3TTT - chains A and D of the 4 polymer chains in the assembly; structure by X-ray diffraction, 1.58 A resolution.

# Chain A (and D)
Name: Catalase HPII
From: Escherichia coli
Notes: EC 1.11.1.6; chain D of this document is another copy of the same molecule, construct and numbering; everything in this record applies to it too
UniProt: P21179 (CATE_ECOLI); residue numbers follow UniProt; this construct covers 1-753
Chain sequence (753 residues; numbered 1 to 753; the number before each row is that of its first residue):
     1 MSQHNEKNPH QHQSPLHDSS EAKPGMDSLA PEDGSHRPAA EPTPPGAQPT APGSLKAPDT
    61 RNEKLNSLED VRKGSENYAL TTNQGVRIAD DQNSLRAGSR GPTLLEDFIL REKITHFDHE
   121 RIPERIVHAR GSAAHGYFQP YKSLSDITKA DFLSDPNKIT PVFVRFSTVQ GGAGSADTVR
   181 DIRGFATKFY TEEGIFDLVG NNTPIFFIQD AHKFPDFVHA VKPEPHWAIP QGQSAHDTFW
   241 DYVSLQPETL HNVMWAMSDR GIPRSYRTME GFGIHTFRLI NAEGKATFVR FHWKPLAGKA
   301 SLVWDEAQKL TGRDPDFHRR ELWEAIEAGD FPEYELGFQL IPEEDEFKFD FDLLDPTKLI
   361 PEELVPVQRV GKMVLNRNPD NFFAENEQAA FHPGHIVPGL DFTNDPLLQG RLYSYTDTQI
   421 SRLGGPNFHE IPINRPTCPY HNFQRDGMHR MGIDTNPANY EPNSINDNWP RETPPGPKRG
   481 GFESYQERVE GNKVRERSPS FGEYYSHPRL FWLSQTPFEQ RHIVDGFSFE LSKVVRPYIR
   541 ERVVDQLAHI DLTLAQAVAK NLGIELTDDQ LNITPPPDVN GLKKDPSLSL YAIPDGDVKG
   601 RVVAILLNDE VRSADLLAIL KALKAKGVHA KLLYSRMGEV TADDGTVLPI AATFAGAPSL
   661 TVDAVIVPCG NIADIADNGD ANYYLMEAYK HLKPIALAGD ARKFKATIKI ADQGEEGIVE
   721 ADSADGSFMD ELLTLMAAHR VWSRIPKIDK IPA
Disordered / not traced: 1-27
Construct notes: engineered mutation Tyr413 (Phe in P21179)
Ion coordination: heme Fe near Tyr415 (its only coordinating residue here)
Ligand contacts: heme (HEM): Arg125, Ile126, Val127, His128, Arg165, Ser167, Gly184, Phe185, Ala186, Val199, Gly200, Asn201, Phe206, Ala211, Phe214, Ile274, His275, Phe391, Leu407, Gly410, Arg411, Ser414, Tyr415, Thr418, Gln419, Arg422
From the paper describing this entry:
  - mutagenesis - F413Y: unchanged catalytic activity
  - mutagenesis - T115A: increased catalytic activity
  - mutagenesis - F413Y: decreased stability
  - post-translational modification sites: Arg111, Thr115, His392, Tyr413, Tyr415
  - contacts within the chain: His392-Tyr415 (covalent link)
  - catalytic residues: His128 (citing earlier work)
  - mutagenesis - R111A, R111K, F413Y: unchanged expression
  - heme coordination: Tyr415 (citing earlier work)

# How chain A and chain D interact
Pairs across the interface (262):
  Ser28(A) - Leu245(D)
  Leu29(A) - Arg542(D)  hydrogen bond (backbone-side chain)
  Ala30(A) - Arg542(D)
  Pro31(A) - Tyr538(D)
  Pro31(A) - Arg542(D)
  Ser35(A) - Tyr538(D)
  His36(A) - Arg536(D)  hydrogen bond (backbone-side chain)
  His36(A) - Tyr538(D)
  Pro49(A) - Arg536(D)
  Thr50(A) - His226(D)  hydrogen bond
  Thr50(A) - Trp227(D)
  Ala51(A) - His226(D)
  Pro52(A) - His226(D)
  Asp90(A) - Arg495(D)
  Asp91(A) - His212(D)  salt bridge
  Asp91(A) - Lys213(D)  hydrogen bond (backbone-side chain)
  Asp91(A) - Asp216(D)
  Gln92(A) - Asp210(D)
  Gln92(A) - Lys213(D)  hydrogen bond
  Gln92(A) - Arg497(D)  hydrogen bond (backbone-side chain)
  Asn93(A) - Asp210(D)
  Asn93(A) - His212(D)
  Asn93(A) - Arg495(D)
  Asn93(A) - Glu496(D)
  Asn93(A) - Arg497(D)  hydrogen bond
  Ser94(A) - Asp210(D)  hydrogen bond
  Ser94(A) - His212(D)
  Ser94(A) - Val494(D)
  Ser94(A) - Arg495(D)
  Leu95(A) - Lys493(D)
  Leu95(A) - Val494(D)
  Leu95(A) - Arg495(D)
  Arg96(A) - Asp210(D)  salt bridge
  Arg96(A) - Pro406(D)
  Arg96(A) - Asn492(D)
  Arg96(A) - Lys493(D)
  Arg96(A) - Val494(D)  hydrogen bond (backbone-backbone)
  Arg96(A) - Glu496(D)  hydrogen bond (side chain-backbone)
  Arg96(A) - Arg497(D)
  Ala97(A) - Val489(D)  hydrophobic
  Ala97(A) - Asn492(D)
  Gly98(A) - Gly491(D)
  Gly98(A) - Asn492(D)  hydrogen bond (backbone-backbone)
  Gly98(A) - Val494(D)
  Ser99(A) - Val494(D)
  Ser99(A) - Glu496(D)
  Ser99(A) - Ser498(D)
  Arg100(A) - Glu346(D)  salt bridge
  Arg100(A) - Phe347(D)
  Arg100(A) - Asp352(D)  salt bridge
  Arg100(A) - Leu354(D)
  Arg100(A) - Asn404(D)
  Arg100(A) - Ser498(D)
  Gly101(A) - Asn404(D)
  Pro102(A) - Asn404(D)
  Pro102(A) - Gln409(D)
  Pro102(A) - Val489(D)
  Thr103(A) - Gln409(D)  hydrogen bond (backbone-side chain)
  Leu104(A) - Lys493(D)
  Glu106(A) - Lys493(D)  salt bridge
  Asp107(A) - Arg495(D)  salt bridge
  Ile109(A) - Arg495(D)
  Leu110(A) - His212(D)
  Arg111(A) - Tyr413(D)
  Lys113(A) - His212(D)  hydrogen bond (side chain-backbone)
  Lys113(A) - Asp216(D)  salt bridge
  Ile114(A) - Ala211(D)
  Ile114(A) - Pro215(D)  hydrophobic
  Ile114(A) - Tyr413(D)  hydrophobic
  Ile114(A) - Ser414(D)
  Thr115(A) - Tyr413(D)
  Thr115(A) - Asp417(D)
  Phe117(A) - Ile126(D)  hydrophobic
  Phe117(A) - Phe214(D)  hydrophobic
  Phe117(A) - Pro215(D)  hydrophobic
  Phe117(A) - Val218(D)  hydrophobic
  Asp118(A) - Ile126(D)
  Asp118(A) - Ser414(D)  hydrogen bond
  Asp118(A) - Asp417(D)
  Asp118(A) - Thr418(D)  hydrogen bond (backbone-side chain)
  His119(A) - Asp417(D)  salt bridge
  His119(A) - Ser421(D)  hydrogen bond
  Glu120(A) - Ile126(D)
  Glu120(A) - His219(D)  salt bridge
  Arg121(A) - Pro123(D)
  Arg121(A) - Glu124(D)
  Arg121(A) - Ile126(D)  hydrogen bond (side chain-backbone)
  Arg121(A) - Lys222(D)
  Pro123(A) - Arg121(D)
  Glu124(A) - Arg121(D)
  Ile126(A) - Phe117(D)
  Ile126(A) - Asp118(D)
  Ile126(A) - Glu120(D)
  Ile126(A) - Arg121(D)  hydrogen bond (backbone-side chain)
  Gly174(A) - Gly174(D)
  Gly174(A) - Ser175(D)
  Gly174(A) - Gln231(D)
  Ser175(A) - Gly174(D)
  Asp210(A) - Gln92(D)
  Asp210(A) - Asn93(D)
  Asp210(A) - Ser94(D)  hydrogen bond
  Asp210(A) - Arg96(D)  salt bridge
  Ala211(A) - Ile114(D)
  His212(A) - Asp91(D)  salt bridge
  His212(A) - Asn93(D)
  His212(A) - Ile109(D)
  His212(A) - Leu110(D)
  His212(A) - Lys113(D)  hydrogen bond (backbone-side chain)
  Lys213(A) - Asp91(D)
  Lys213(A) - Gln92(D)  hydrogen bond
  Phe214(A) - Phe117(D)  hydrophobic
  Pro215(A) - Ile114(D)
  Pro215(A) - Phe117(D)  hydrophobic
  Asp216(A) - Asp91(D)
  Asp216(A) - Lys113(D)  salt bridge
  Val218(A) - Phe117(D)  hydrophobic
  His219(A) - Glu120(D)  salt bridge
  Lys222(A) - Arg121(D)
  Pro225(A) - Asn381(D)
  Pro225(A) - Phe382(D)  hydrogen bond (backbone-backbone)
  His226(A) - Thr50(D)  hydrogen bond
  His226(A) - Ala51(D)
  His226(A) - Pro52(D)
  His226(A) - Trp323(D)
  His226(A) - Asp380(D)
  His226(A) - Phe382(D)  hydrogen bond (backbone-backbone)
  Trp227(A) - Thr50(D)
  Trp227(A) - Arg319(D)
  Trp227(A) - Arg320(D)
  Trp227(A) - Trp323(D)  hydrophobic
  Trp227(A) - Phe382(D)
  Ala228(A) - Arg319(D)  hydrogen bond (backbone-side chain)
  Ala228(A) - Phe382(D)  hydrophobic
  Ile229(A) - Asp316(D)
  Ile229(A) - Arg319(D)
  Ile229(A) - Arg320(D)
  Pro230(A) - Asp316(D)
  Gln231(A) - Gly174(D)
  Gln231(A) - Asp316(D)  hydrogen bond (backbone-side chain)
  Gln233(A) - Pro315(D)
  Leu245(A) - Leu29(D)  hydrophobic
  Asp305(A) - Arg313(D)  salt bridge
  Gln308(A) - Gly312(D)
  Gln308(A) - Arg313(D)  hydrogen bond
  Lys309(A) - Arg313(D)
  Thr311(A) - Gly312(D)  hydrogen bond (side chain-backbone)
  Gly312(A) - Gln308(D)
  Gly312(A) - Thr311(D)  hydrogen bond (backbone-side chain)
  Gly312(A) - Gly312(D)
  Arg313(A) - Asp305(D)  salt bridge
  Arg313(A) - Gln308(D)  hydrogen bond
  Arg313(A) - Lys309(D)
  Pro315(A) - Gln233(D)
  Asp316(A) - Ile229(D)
  Asp316(A) - Pro230(D)
  Asp316(A) - Gln231(D)  hydrogen bond (side chain-backbone)
  Arg319(A) - Trp227(D)
  Arg319(A) - Ala228(D)  hydrogen bond (side chain-backbone)
  Arg319(A) - Ile229(D)
  Arg320(A) - Trp227(D)
  Arg320(A) - Ile229(D)
  Trp323(A) - His226(D)
  Trp323(A) - Trp227(D)  hydrophobic
  Glu346(A) - Arg100(D)  salt bridge
  Phe347(A) - Arg100(D)
  Asp352(A) - Arg100(D)  salt bridge
  Leu354(A) - Arg100(D)
  Asp380(A) - His226(D)
  Asn381(A) - Pro225(D)
  Phe382(A) - Pro225(D)  hydrogen bond (backbone-backbone)
  Phe382(A) - His226(D)  hydrogen bond (backbone-backbone)
  Phe382(A) - Trp227(D)
  Phe382(A) - Ala228(D)  hydrophobic
  Asn404(A) - Arg100(D)
  Asn404(A) - Gly101(D)
  Asn404(A) - Pro102(D)
  Pro406(A) - Arg96(D)
  Gln409(A) - Pro102(D)
  Gln409(A) - Thr103(D)  hydrogen bond (side chain-backbone)
  Tyr413(A) - Arg111(D)
  Tyr413(A) - Ile114(D)  hydrophobic
  Tyr413(A) - Thr115(D)
  Ser414(A) - Ile114(D)
  Ser414(A) - Asp118(D)  hydrogen bond
  Asp417(A) - Thr115(D)
  Asp417(A) - Asp118(D)
  Asp417(A) - His119(D)  salt bridge
  Thr418(A) - Asp118(D)  hydrogen bond (side chain-backbone)
  Ser421(A) - His119(D)  hydrogen bond
  Val489(A) - Ala97(D)  hydrophobic
  Gly491(A) - Gly98(D)
  Asn492(A) - Arg96(D)
  Asn492(A) - Ala97(D)
  Asn492(A) - Gly98(D)  hydrogen bond (backbone-backbone)
  Lys493(A) - Leu95(D)
  Lys493(A) - Arg96(D)
  Lys493(A) - Leu104(D)
  Lys493(A) - Glu106(D)  salt bridge
  Val494(A) - Ser94(D)
  Val494(A) - Leu95(D)
  Val494(A) - Arg96(D)  hydrogen bond (backbone-backbone)
  Val494(A) - Gly98(D)
  Val494(A) - Ser99(D)
  Arg495(A) - Asp90(D)
  Arg495(A) - Asn93(D)
  Arg495(A) - Ser94(D)
  Arg495(A) - Leu95(D)
  Arg495(A) - Asp107(D)  salt bridge
  Arg495(A) - Ile109(D)
  Glu496(A) - Asn93(D)
  Glu496(A) - Arg96(D)  hydrogen bond (backbone-side chain)
  Glu496(A) - Ser99(D)
  Arg497(A) - Gln92(D)  hydrogen bond (side chain-backbone)
  Arg497(A) - Asn93(D)  hydrogen bond
  Arg497(A) - Arg96(D)
  Ser498(A) - Ser99(D)
  Ser498(A) - Arg100(D)
  Pro499(A) - Ser99(D)
  Ser532(A) - Met637(D)
  Lys533(A) - Gly656(D)  hydrogen bond (side chain-backbone)
  Val535(A) - Gln48(D)
  Val535(A) - Pro49(D)
  Arg536(A) - His36(D)  hydrogen bond (side chain-backbone)
  Arg536(A) - Pro49(D)
  Tyr538(A) - Pro31(D)
  Tyr538(A) - Ser35(D)
  Tyr538(A) - His36(D)
  Arg540(A) - Met637(D)
  Arg542(A) - Leu29(D)  hydrogen bond (side chain-backbone)
  Arg542(A) - Pro31(D)
  Lys560(A) - Arg636(D)
  Asn561(A) - Arg636(D)
  Asn561(A) - Met637(D)  hydrogen bond (backbone-backbone)
  Leu562(A) - Met637(D)
  Leu562(A) - Gly638(D)
  Gly563(A) - Met637(D)  hydrogen bond (backbone-backbone)
  Arg636(A) - Lys560(D)
  Arg636(A) - Asn561(D)
  Met637(A) - Ser532(D)
  Met637(A) - Arg540(D)
  Met637(A) - Asn561(D)  hydrogen bond (backbone-backbone)
  Met637(A) - Leu562(D)
  Met637(A) - Gly563(D)  hydrogen bond (backbone-backbone)
  Gly638(A) - Leu562(D)  hydrogen bond (backbone-backbone)
  Gly656(A) - Lys533(D)  hydrogen bond (backbone-side chain)
  Gly679(A) - Lys750(D)
  Gly679(A) - Ile751(D)
  Gly679(A) - Pro752(D)
  Asn682(A) - Pro752(D)
  Tyr683(A) - Tyr683(D)
  Tyr683(A) - Pro752(D)
  Tyr683(A) - Ala753(D)  hydrophobic
  Met686(A) - Pro752(D)  hydrophobic
  Asp749(A) - Gly679(D)  hydrogen bond (backbone-backbone)
  Lys750(A) - Asp677(D)
  Lys750(A) - Gly679(D)
  Ile751(A) - Gly679(D)
  Pro752(A) - Gly679(D)
  Pro752(A) - Asn682(D)
  Pro752(A) - Tyr683(D)
  Pro752(A) - Met686(D)  hydrophobic
  Ala753(A) - Tyr683(D)  hydrophobic
Interface residues without a listed pair, chain A (134 interface residues in all): Gln48, Ile122, Arg125, Arg130, Gln246, Glu324, Ile420, Glu490, Ser500, Phe529, Asp677, Lys690
Interface residues without a listed pair, chain D (133 interface residues in all): Ala30, Ile122, Arg125, Arg130, Gln246, Glu324, Glu490, Pro499, Ser500, Phe529, Val535, Asn678, Asp680, Asp749

# Summary
Chain A and chain D form an interface of 134 and 133 residues respectively, with 53 hydrogen bonds and 20 salt
bridges. Among the polar pairs are Asp91(A)-His212(D), Arg96(A)-Asp210(D) and Arg100(A)-Glu346(D). Bound to
chain A: heme. The paper reports the catalytic residue His128(A); T115A of chain A increases catalytic
activity; 4 substitutions were tested in all.
Chain A and chain D are both Catalase HPII (Escherichia coli); the structure, Structure of F413Y variant of E.
coli KatE, was determined by X-ray diffraction (same publication as 3TTU, 3TTV, 3TTW and 3TTX).
